Entry 8IPZ (X-ray diffraction, 1.40 A resolution); this record covers chains C and D of the 4 polymer chains in the assembly.

# Chain C
Protein: Insulin A chain
From: Homo sapiens
UniProtKB: P01308 (INS_HUMAN); residues 1-21 here correspond to UniProt positions 90-110 (UniProt number = residue number + 89)
Chain sequence (21 residues; row label = number of the first residue in the row):
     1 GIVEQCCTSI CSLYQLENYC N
Disulfides: Cys-6/Cys-11
Residues lining bound ligands: phenol (IPH): Cys-6, Ser-9, Ile-10, Cys-11

# Chain D
Protein: Insulin B chain
From: Homo sapiens
UniProtKB: P01308 (INS_HUMAN); residues 1-29 here correspond to UniProt positions 25-53 (UniProt number = residue number + 24)
Chain sequence (29 residues; row label = number of the first residue in the row):
     1 FVNQHLCGSH LVEALYLVCG ERGFFYTPK
Covalent attachments: myristic acid (MYR) linked to Lys-29
Ion coordination: Zn2+ near His-10 (its only coordinating residue here)
Residues lining bound ligands: phenol (IPH): Val-2, His-5, Leu-6, Cys-7, His-10, Leu-11, Ala-14

# Interface between chain C and chain D
Residue-residue contacts (24; chain C residue first):
  Ile-2(C) with Leu-11(D), hydrophobic; Leu-15(D), hydrophobic; Tyr-26(D), hydrophobic
  Val-3(C) with Gln-4(D); Tyr-26(D)
  Cys-6(C) with Leu-11(D), hydrophobic
  Cys-7(C) with Cys-7(D), disulfide; Leu-11(D), hydrophobic
  Leu-13(C) with Val-18(D), hydrophobic
  Leu-16(C) with Ala-14(D), hydrophobic; Leu-15(D)
  Glu-17(C) with Arg-22(D), salt bridge
  Asn-18(C) with Phe-25(D)
  Tyr-19(C) with Leu-15(D), hydrophobic; Phe-24(D); Phe-25(D), hydrogen bond (backbone-backbone)
  Cys-20(C) with Cys-19(D), disulfide; Arg-22(D); Gly-23(D); Phe-25(D)
  Asn-21(C) with Arg-22(D); Gly-23(D), hydrogen bond (backbone-backbone); Phe-24(D), hydrogen bond (side chain-backbone); Phe-25(D)
Interface residues without a listed pair, chain D (16 interface residues in all): Gly-8, Thr-27, Pro-28, Lys-29
Cross-chain cystine bridges: Cys-7(C)/Cys-7(D), Cys-20(C)/Cys-19(D)

# Overview
11 residues of chain C and 16 residues of chain D are in contact, with 2 disulfide bonds, 3 hydrogen bonds and
1 salt bridge. Polar pairs include Glu-17(C)/Arg-22(D), Asn-21(C)/Phe-24(D) and Tyr-19(C)/Phe-25(D). Phenol is
bound between chain C and chain D.
Here chain C is Insulin A chain and chain D is Insulin B chain, both from Homo sapiens. Entry 8IPZ (Crystal
structure of insulin detemir) was determined by X-ray diffraction.
